PDB entry 5JPO | X-ray diffraction, 2.00 A resolution | chains D and E of the 5 polymer chains in the assembly

[Chain D]
Molecule: Elongation factor 1-gamma
Organism: Homo sapiens
Reference sequence: P26641 (EF1G_HUMAN); residues 1-218 here = UniProt positions 1-218
Amino-acid sequence (220 residues; each row starts with the number of its first residue; numbers below 1 keep their minus sign (Gly-1 is residue -1)):
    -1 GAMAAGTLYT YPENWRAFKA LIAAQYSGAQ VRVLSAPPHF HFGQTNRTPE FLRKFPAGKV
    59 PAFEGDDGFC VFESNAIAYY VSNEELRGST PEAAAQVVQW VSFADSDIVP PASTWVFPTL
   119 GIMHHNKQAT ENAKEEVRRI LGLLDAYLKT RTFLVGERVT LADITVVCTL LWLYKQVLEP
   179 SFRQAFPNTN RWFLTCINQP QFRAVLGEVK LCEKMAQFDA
Not modelled in the structure: 214-218
Differences from the reference sequence: expression tag (-1 to 0)
Swiss-Prot annotation at these positions:
  - modified residue: Ala2 (N-acetylalanine), Lys147 (N6-acetyllysine), Lys212 (N6-acetyllysine)

[Chain E]
Molecule: Elongation factor 1-delta
Organism: Homo sapiens
Reference sequence: P29692 (EF1D_HUMAN); residue numbers follow UniProt; this construct covers 1-30
Amino-acid sequence (32 residues; row label = number of the first residue in the row; numbers below 1 keep their minus sign (Gly-1 is residue -1)):
    -1 GAMATNFLAH EKIWFDKFKY DDAERRFYEQ MN
Differences from the reference sequence: expression tag (-1 to 0)
Swiss-Prot annotation at these positions:
  - modified residue: Ala2 (N-acetylalanine), Lys17 (N6-acetyllysine)

[How chain D and chain E interact]
Residue-residue contacts (13):
  Phe38(D) - Phe13(E)  hydrophobic
  Phe38(D) - Asp14(E)
  Phe40(D) - Lys10(E)  hydrogen bond (backbone-side chain)
  Gly41(D) - Leu6(E)
  Gly41(D) - Ala7(E)  hydrogen bond (backbone-backbone)
  Gly41(D) - Lys10(E)
  Leu118(D) - Met1(E)
  Leu118(D) - Ala2(E)  hydrophobic
  Leu118(D) - Phe5(E)  hydrophobic
  Gly119(D) - Met1(E)
  Met121(D) - Phe5(E)  hydrophobic
  His122(D) - Met1(E)
  His122(D) - Asn4(E)  hydrogen bond

[Summary]
7 residues of chain D and 9 residues of chain E are in contact; the contacts include 3 hydrogen bonds. Polar
contacts include Phe40(D)-Lys10(E), His122(D)-Asn4(E) and Gly41(D)-Ala7(E).
Here chain D is Elongation factor 1-gamma and chain E is Elongation factor 1-delta, both from Homo sapiens.
Entry 5JPO (Complex structure of human elongation factor 1B gamma GST-liked domain and delta N-terminal
domain) was determined by X-ray diffraction.
